Entry 1JP5 (X-ray diffraction, 2.70 A resolution); this record covers chains A and C.

[Chain A]
Molecule: single-chain Fv fragment 1696
From: Mus musculus
Notes: fragment: scFv1696
Sequence (247 residues; numbered 1 to 247; the number before each row is that of its first residue):
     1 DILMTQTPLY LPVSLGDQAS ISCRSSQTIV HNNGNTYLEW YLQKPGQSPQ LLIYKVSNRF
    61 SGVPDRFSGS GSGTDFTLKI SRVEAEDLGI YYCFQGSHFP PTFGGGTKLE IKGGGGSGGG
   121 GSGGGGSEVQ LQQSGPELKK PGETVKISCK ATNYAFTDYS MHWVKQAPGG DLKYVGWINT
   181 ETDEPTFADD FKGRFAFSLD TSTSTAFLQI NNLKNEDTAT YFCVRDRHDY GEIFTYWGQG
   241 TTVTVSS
Disordered / not traced: 113-127
Cystine bridges: C23-C93, C149-C223

[Chain C]
Molecule: epitope peptide corresponding to N-terminus of HIV-1 protease
Sequence (9 residues; row label = number of the first residue in the row):
     1 PQITLWQRR
Disordered / not traced: 7-9

[Interface between chain A and chain C]
Contacting residue pairs (26):
  H31(A) - L5(C)  hydrogen bond (side chain-backbone)
  N33(A) - L5(C)
  Y37(A) - L5(C)
  G96(A) - W6(C)  hydrogen bond (backbone-side chain)
  F99(A) - W6(C)  hydrophobic
  T157(A) - Q2(C)  hydrogen bond (backbone-side chain)
  D158(A) - P1(C)
  D158(A) - Q2(C)  hydrogen bond (backbone-side chain)
  Y159(A) - P1(C)
  Y159(A) - Q2(C)  hydrogen bond (backbone-side chain)
  S160(A) - Q2(C)  hydrogen bond
  S160(A) - I3(C)  hydrogen bond (side chain-backbone)
  H162(A) - W6(C)
  Y174(A) - W6(C)
  W177(A) - I3(C)
  W177(A) - W6(C)  hydrophobic
  N179(A) - Q2(C)
  T180(A) - Q2(C)  hydrogen bond (backbone-side chain)
  E181(A) - Q2(C)
  D226(A) - I3(C)
  H228(A) - P1(C)
  H228(A) - Q2(C)
  H228(A) - I3(C)
  H228(A) - L5(C)
  D229(A) - P1(C)
  I233(A) - L5(C)  hydrophobic
Interface residues without a listed pair, chain A (23 interface residues in all): H98, P101, I178, F234
Interface residues without a listed pair, chain C (6 interface residues in all): T4
Interface features reported in the paper:
  - interface residues, chain C: P1(C)

[Summary]
The interface between chain A and chain C involves 23 residues on one side and 6 on the other; the contacts
include 8 hydrogen bonds. Polar contacts include H31(A)-L5(C), G96(A)-W6(C) and T157(A)-Q2(C). From the paper:
the interface residue P1(C).
Here chain A is single-chain Fv fragment 1696 (Mus musculus) and chain C is epitope peptide corresponding to
N-terminus of HIV-1 protease. Entry 1JP5 (Crystal structure of the single-chain Fv fragment 1696 in complex
with the epitope peptide corresponding to ...) was determined by X-ray diffraction.
